PDB entry 6OEN | electron microscopy, 4.30 A resolution (low resolution: residue-level contacts below are approximate; hydrogen-bond / salt-bridge calls are withheld) | chains A and J of the 10 polymer chains in the assembly

[Chain A]
Name: V(D)J recombination-activating protein 1
Source organism: Mus musculus
Notes: EC 3.1.-.-, 2.3.2.27
UniProtKB: P15919 (RAG1_MOUSE); residue numbers follow UniProt; this construct covers 1-1040
Amino-acid sequence (1040 residues; row label = number of the first residue in the row):
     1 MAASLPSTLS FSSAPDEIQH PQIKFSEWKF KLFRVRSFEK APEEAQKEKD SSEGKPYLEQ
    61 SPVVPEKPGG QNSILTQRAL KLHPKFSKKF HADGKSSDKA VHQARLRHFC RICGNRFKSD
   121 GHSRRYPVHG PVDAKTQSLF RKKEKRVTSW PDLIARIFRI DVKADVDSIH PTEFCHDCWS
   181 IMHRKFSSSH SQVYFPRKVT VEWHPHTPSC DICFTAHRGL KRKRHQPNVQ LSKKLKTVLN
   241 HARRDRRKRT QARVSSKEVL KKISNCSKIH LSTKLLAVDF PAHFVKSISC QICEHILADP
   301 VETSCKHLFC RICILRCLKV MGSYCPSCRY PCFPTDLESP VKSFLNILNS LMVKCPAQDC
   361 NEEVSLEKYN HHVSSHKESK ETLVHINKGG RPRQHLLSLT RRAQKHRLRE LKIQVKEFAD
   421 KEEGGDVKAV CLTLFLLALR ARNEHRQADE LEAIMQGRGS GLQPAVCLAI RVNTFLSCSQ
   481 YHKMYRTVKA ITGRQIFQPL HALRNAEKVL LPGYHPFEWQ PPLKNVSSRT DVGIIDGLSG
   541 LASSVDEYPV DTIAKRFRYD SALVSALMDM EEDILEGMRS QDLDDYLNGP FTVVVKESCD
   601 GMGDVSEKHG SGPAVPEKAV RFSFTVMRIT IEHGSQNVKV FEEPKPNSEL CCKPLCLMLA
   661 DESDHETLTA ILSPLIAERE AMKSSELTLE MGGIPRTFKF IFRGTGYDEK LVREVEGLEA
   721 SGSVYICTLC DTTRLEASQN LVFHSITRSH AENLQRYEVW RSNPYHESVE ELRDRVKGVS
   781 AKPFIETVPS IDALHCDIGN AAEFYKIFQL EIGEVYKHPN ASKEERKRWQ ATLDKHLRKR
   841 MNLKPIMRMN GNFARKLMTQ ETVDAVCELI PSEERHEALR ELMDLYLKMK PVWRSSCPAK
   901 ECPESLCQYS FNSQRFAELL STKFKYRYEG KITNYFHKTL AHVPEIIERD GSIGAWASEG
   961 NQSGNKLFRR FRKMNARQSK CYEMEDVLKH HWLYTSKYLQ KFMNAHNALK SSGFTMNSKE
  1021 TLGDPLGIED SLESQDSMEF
Disordered / not traced: 1-399, 958-960, 1009-1040
Construct notes: engineered mutation Gln962 (Glu in P15919)
Bound ions: Ca2+ near Asp600 (its only coordinating residue here); Zn2+: Cys727, Cys730, His942
Curated features (UniProtKB/Swiss-Prot):
  - zinc finger: Cys290 to Arg329 (RING-type), Leu351 to Lys380 (RAG1-type)
  - DNA-binding region: Gly389 to Gln456 (NBD)
  - binding site (Zn(2+)): Cys266, His270, Cys290, Cys293, His295, Cys305, His307, Cys310, Cys313, Cys325, Cys328, Cys355, Cys360, His372, His376
  - binding site (a divalent metal cation): Asp600, Asp708
  - site: Trp893 (Essential for DNA hairpin formation, participates in base-stacking interactions near the cleavage site)
  - cross-link: Lys233 (Glycyl lysine isopeptide (Lys-Gly) (interchain with G-Cter in ubiquitin))
  - mutagenesis: Lys233 (K233M: Abolishes autoubiquitination), His307 (H307A: Displays lower E3 ligase activity and affects the joining step of V(D)J recombination), Cys325 (C325G: Loss of E3 ligase activity and affects the joining step of V(D)J recombination), Arg391 (R391A: Defects in converting nicked products to hairpins; R391L: Impairs DNA-binding and hairpin formation while maintaining some nicking activity), Arg393 (R393A: Impairs DNA-binding and hairpin formation while maintaining some nicking activity), Arg401 (R401A: Allows robust hairpin activity), Arg402 (R402A: Defects in converting nicked products to hairpins), Lys405 (K405A: Reduced hairpin activity), His406 (H406A: Allows robust hairpin activity), Arg407 (R407A: Impairs DNA-binding and reduces hairpin formation without affecting nicking activity), Asn443 (N443A: Impairs DNA-binding; when associated with A-445), His445 (H445A: Impairs DNA-binding; when associated with A-443), 22 further mutagenesis entries in UniProt
From the paper describing this entry:
  - mutagenesis - E962Q: abolished catalytic activity (citing earlier work)
  - mutagenesis - R848A: increased catalytic activity

[Chain J]
Molecule: 61-nt DNA strand
Sequence (61 nucleotides; each row starts with the number of its first residue; numbers below 1 keep their minus sign (DC-3 is residue -3)):
    -3 CCTGGATCTG GCCTGTCTTA CACAGTGATG CAAATCAAGT GTGAAGCCAG ACAAAAACCC
    57 G
Disordered / not traced: -3 to 0

[Interface between chain A and chain J]
Contacting residue pairs (17):
  Arg401(A) - DC43(J)
  Arg402(A) - DA47(J)
  Arg402(A) - DC48(J)
  Lys405(A) - DC44(J)
  Ser477(A) - DT22(J)
  Ser477(A) - DG23(J)
  Cys478(A) - DG23(J)
  Ser479(A) - DT22(J)
  Gln480(A) - DT22(J)
  Arg504(A) - DA24(J)
  Met974(A) - DT22(J)
  Asn975(A) - DG23(J)
  Ala976(A) - DT22(J)
  Arg977(A) - DT22(J)
  Arg977(A) - DG23(J)
  Arg977(A) - DA24(J)
  Lys989(A) - DA24(J)
Other interface residues (no listed pair), chain A (16 interface residues in all): Arg471, Gln978, Asp986
Other interface residues (no listed pair), chain J (9 interface residues in all): DG21, DT25

[In short]
The interface between chain A and chain J involves 16 residues on one side and 9 on the other. The paper
reports that E962Q of chain A abolishes catalytic activity; R848A of chain A increases catalytic activity.
Chain A is V(D)J recombination-activating protein 1 (Mus musculus) and chain J is a 61-nt DNA strand; the
structure, Cryo-EM structure of mouse RAG1/2 PRC complex (DNA1), was determined by electron microscopy
together with 6OEM, 6OEO, 6OEP, 6OEQ, 6OER and 6V0V from the same study.
